Entry 7U53 (electron microscopy, 4.00 A resolution); this record covers chains G and J of the 10 polymer chains in the assembly.

[Chain G]
Name: Histone H2A type 1
Source organism: Homo sapiens
UniProtKB: P0C0S8 (H2A1_HUMAN); residues 1-129 here correspond to UniProt positions 2-130 (UniProt number = residue number + 1)
Sequence (129 residues; each row starts with the number of its first residue):
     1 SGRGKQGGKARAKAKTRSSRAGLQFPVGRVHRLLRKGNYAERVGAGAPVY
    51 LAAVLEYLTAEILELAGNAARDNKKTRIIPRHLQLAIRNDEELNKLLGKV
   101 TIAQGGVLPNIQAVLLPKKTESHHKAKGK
Not modelled in the structure: 1-14, 118-129
UniProt features mapped onto this chain:
  - modified residue: Ser-1 (N-acetylserine), Arg-3 (Citrulline), Lys-5 (N6-(2-hydroxyisobutyryl)lysine), Lys-9 (N6-(2-hydroxyisobutyryl)lysine), Lys-13 (N6-(beta-hydroxybutyryl)lysine), Lys-36 (N6-(2-hydroxyisobutyryl)lysine), Lys-74 (N6-(2-hydroxyisobutyryl)lysine), Lys-75 (N6-(2-hydroxyisobutyryl)lysine), Lys-95 (N6-(2-hydroxyisobutyryl)lysine), Lys-99 (N6-glutaryllysine), Gln-104 (N5-methylglutamine), Lys-118 (N6-(2-hydroxyisobutyryl)lysine), Lys-119 (N6-crotonyllysine), Thr-120 (Phosphothreonine), Lys-125 (N6-crotonyllysine)
  - cross-link (Glycyl lysine isopeptide (Lys-Gly)): Lys-13 (interchain with G-Cter in ubiquitin), Lys-15 (interchain with G-Cter in ubiquitin), Lys-119 (interchain with G-Cter in ubiquitin)

[Chain J]
Molecule: 147-nt DNA strand
Sequence (147 nucleotides; row label = number of the first residue in the row):
     1 ATCGGATGTATATATCTGACACGTGCCTGGAGACTAGGGAGTAATCCCCT
    51 TGGCGGTTAAAACGCGGGGGACAGCGCGTACGTGCGTTTAAGCGGTGCTA
   101 GAGCTGTCTACGACCAATTGAGCGGCCTCGGCACCGGGATTCTCGAT
Not modelled in the structure: 1-2, 147

[Interface between chain G and chain J]
Contacting residue pairs (11):
  Lys-15(G) / DA31(J)  sugar contact
  Lys-15(G) / DG32(J)  phosphate contact
  Thr-16(G) / DA31(J)  phosphate contact
  Arg-17(G) / DA31(J)  salt bridge to the phosphate
  Arg-20(G) / DG32(J)  salt bridge to the phosphate
  Gly-28(G) / DG30(J)  phosphate contact
  Gly-28(G) / DA31(J)  phosphate contact
  Arg-32(G) / DG29(J)  hydrogen bond to the phosphate
  Arg-32(G) / DG30(J)  salt bridge to the phosphate
  Arg-77(G) / DC20(J)  hydrogen bond to the phosphate
  Arg-77(G) / DA21(J)  salt bridge to the phosphate
Interface residues without a listed pair, chain G (10 interface residues in all): Ser-18, Arg-29, Arg-42
Interface residues without a listed pair, chain J (7 interface residues in all): DG39

[Summary]
10 residues of chain G and 7 residues of chain J are in contact, with 2 hydrogen bonds and 4 salt bridges.
Polar pairs include Arg-32(G)/DG29(J), Arg-77(G)/DC20(J) and Arg-17(G)/DA31(J).
Chain G is Histone H2A type 1 (Homo sapiens) and chain J is a 147-nt DNA strand; the structure, Nucleosome
core particle with AP-site at SHL0, was determined by electron microscopy together with 7U50, 7U51 and 7U52
from the same study.
